7YLM - chains A and B of the 3 polymer chains in the assembly; structure by electron microscopy, 6.17 A resolution (low resolution: residue-level contacts below are approximate; hydrogen-bond / salt-bridge calls are withheld).

== Chain A ==
Molecule: Structural maintenance of chromosomes protein 5
From: Saccharomyces cerevisiae
UniProt: A0A6V8S000 (A0A6V8S000_YEASX); residue numbers follow UniProt; this construct covers 1-1093
Chain sequence (1093 residues; numbered 1 to 1093; the number before each row is that of its first residue):
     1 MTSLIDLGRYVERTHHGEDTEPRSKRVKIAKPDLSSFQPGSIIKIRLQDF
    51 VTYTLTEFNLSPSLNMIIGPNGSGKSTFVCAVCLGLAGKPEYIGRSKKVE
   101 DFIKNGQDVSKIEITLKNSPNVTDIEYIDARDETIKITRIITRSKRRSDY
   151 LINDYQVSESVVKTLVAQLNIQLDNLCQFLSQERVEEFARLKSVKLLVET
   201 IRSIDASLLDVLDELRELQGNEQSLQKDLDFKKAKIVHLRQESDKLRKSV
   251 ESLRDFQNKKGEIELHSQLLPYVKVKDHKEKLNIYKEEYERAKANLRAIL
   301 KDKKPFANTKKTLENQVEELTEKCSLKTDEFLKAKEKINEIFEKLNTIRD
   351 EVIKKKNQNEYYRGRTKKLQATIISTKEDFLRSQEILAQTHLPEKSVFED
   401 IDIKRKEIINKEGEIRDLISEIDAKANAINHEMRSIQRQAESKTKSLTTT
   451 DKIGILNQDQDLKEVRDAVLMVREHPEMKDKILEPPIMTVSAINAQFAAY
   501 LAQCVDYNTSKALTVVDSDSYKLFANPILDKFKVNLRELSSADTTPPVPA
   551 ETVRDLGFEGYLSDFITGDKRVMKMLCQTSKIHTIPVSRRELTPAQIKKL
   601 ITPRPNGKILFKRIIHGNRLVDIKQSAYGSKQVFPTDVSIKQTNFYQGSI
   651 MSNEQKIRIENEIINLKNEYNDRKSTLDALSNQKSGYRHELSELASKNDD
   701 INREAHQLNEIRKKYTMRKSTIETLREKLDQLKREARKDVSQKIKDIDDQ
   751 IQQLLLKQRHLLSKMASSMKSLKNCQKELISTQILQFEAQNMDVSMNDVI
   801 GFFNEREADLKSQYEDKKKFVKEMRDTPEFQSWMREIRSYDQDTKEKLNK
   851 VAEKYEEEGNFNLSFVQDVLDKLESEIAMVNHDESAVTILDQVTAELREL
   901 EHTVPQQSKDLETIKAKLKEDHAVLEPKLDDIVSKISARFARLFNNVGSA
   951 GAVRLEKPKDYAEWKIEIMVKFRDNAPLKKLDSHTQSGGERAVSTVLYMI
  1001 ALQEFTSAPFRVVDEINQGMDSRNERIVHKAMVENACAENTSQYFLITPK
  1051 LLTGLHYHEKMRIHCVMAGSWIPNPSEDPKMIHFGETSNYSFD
Disordered / not traced: 1-339, 768-1093

== Chain B ==
Molecule: SMC6 isoform 1
From: Saccharomyces cerevisiae
UniProt: A0A8H4BXH7 (A0A8H4BXH7_YEASX); numbering as in UniProt (aligned over 1-1114)
Chain sequence (1114 residues; row label = number of the first residue in the row):
     1 MISTTISGKRPIEQVDDELLSLTAQQENEEQQQQRKRRRHQFAPMTQFNS
    51 NTLDEDSGFRSSSDVATADQDNFLEESPSGYIKKVILRNFMCHEHFELEL
   101 GSRLNFIVGNNGSGKSAILTAITIGLGAKASETNRGSSLKDLIREGCYSA
   151 KIILHLDNSKYGAYQQGIFGNEIIVERIIKRDGPASFSLRSENGKEISNK
   201 KKDIQTVVDYFSVPVSNPMCFLSQDAARSFLTASTSQDKYSHFMKGTLLQ
   251 EITENLLYASAIHDSAQENMALHLENLKSLKAEYEDAKKLLRELNQTSDL
   301 NERKMLLQAKSLWIDVAHNTDACKNLENEISGIQQKVDEVTEKIRNRQEK
   351 IERYTSDGTTIEAQIDAKVIYVNEKDSEHQNARELLRDVKSRFEKEKSNQ
   401 AEAQSNIDQGRKKVDALNKTIAHLEEELTKEMGGDKDQMRQELEQLEKAN
   451 EKLREVNNSLVVSLQDVKNEERDIQHERESELRTISRSIQNKKVELQNIA
   501 KGNDTFLMNFDRNMDRLLRTIEQRKNEFETPAIGPLGSLVTIRKGFEKWT
   551 RSIQRAISSSLNAFVVSNPKDNRLFRDIMRSCGIRSNIPIVTYCLSQFDY
   601 SKGRAHGNYPTIVDALEFSKPEIECLFVDLSRIERIVLIEDKNEARNFLQ
   651 RNPVNVNMALSLRDRRSGFQLSGGYRLDTVTYQDKIRLKVNSSSDNGTQY
   701 LKDLIEQETKELQNIRDRYEEKLSEVRSRLKEIDGRLKSTKNEMRKTNFR
   751 MTELKMNVGKVVDTGILNSKINERKNQEQAIASYEAAKEELGLKIEQIAQ
   801 EAQPIKEQYDSTKLALVEAQDELQQLKEDINSRQSKIQKYKDDTIYYEDK
   851 KKVYLENIKKIEVNVAALKEGIQRQIQNACAFCSKERIENVDLPDTQEEI
   901 KRELDKVSRMIQKAEKSLGLSQEEVIALFEKCRNKYKEGQKKYMEIDEAL
   951 NRLHNSLKARDQNYKNAEKGTCFDADMDFRASLKVRKFSGNLSFIKDTKS
  1001 LEIYILTTNDEKARNVDTLSGGEKSFSQMALLLATWKPMRSRIIALDEFD
  1051 VFMDQVNRKIGTTLIVKKLKDIARTQTIIITPQDIGKIADIDSSGVSIHR
  1101 MRDPERQNNSNFYN
Disordered / not traced: 1-377, 814-1114

== How chain A and chain B interact ==
Pairs across the interface (87; chain A residue first):
  Arg349(A) - Glu384(B)
  Ile353(A) - Arg387(B)
  Asn357(A) - Glu394(B)
  Asn357(A) - Lys395(B)
  Tyr361(A) - Ala401(B)
  Tyr362(A) - Ser405(B)
  Arg365(A) - Gln409(B)
  Lys404(A) - Met756(B)
  Arg405(A) - Met756(B)
  Ile408(A) - Thr752(B)
  Ile408(A) - Lys755(B)
  Ile408(A) - Met756(B)
  Lys411(A) - Lys755(B)
  Glu412(A) - Asn748(B)
  Glu412(A) - Met751(B)
  Glu412(A) - Thr752(B)
  Arg416(A) - Lys741(B)
  Ile419(A) - Arg454(B)
  Ala426(A) - Val461(B)
  Asn430(A) - Gln465(B)
  Arg434(A) - Asn469(B)
  Arg434(A) - Arg472(B)
  Gln460(A) - Arg487(B)
  Asn508(A) - Phe669(B)
  Asn508(A) - Asp678(B)
  Asn508(A) - Thr679(B)
  Tyr521(A) - Ser672(B)
  Tyr521(A) - Gly674(B)
  Tyr521(A) - Arg676(B)
  Asp530(A) - Arg663(B)
  Lys533(A) - Ser667(B)
  Asn535(A) - Phe669(B)
  Asn535(A) - Arg676(B)
  Asn535(A) - Leu677(B)
  Leu536(A) - Arg676(B)
  Glu538(A) - Tyr675(B)
  Glu591(A) - Arg573(B)
  Leu592(A) - Arg573(B)
  Thr593(A) - Lys570(B)
  Pro594(A) - Pro569(B)
  Pro594(A) - Asn572(B)
  Ala595(A) - Pro569(B)
  Ala595(A) - Lys570(B)
  His616(A) - Arg573(B)
  Arg619(A) - Arg573(B)
  Arg619(A) - Arg576(B)
  Arg619(A) - Asp577(B)
  Arg619(A) - Arg580(B)
  Ile623(A) - Tyr593(B)
  Lys624(A) - Tyr593(B)
  Lys624(A) - Leu626(B)
  Lys624(A) - Phe627(B)
  Lys624(A) - Asp629(B)
  Gln625(A) - Asp629(B)
  Tyr628(A) - Gln597(B)
  Tyr628(A) - Phe598(B)
  Phe634(A) - Thr592(B)
  Phe634(A) - Tyr593(B)
  Pro635(A) - Thr592(B)
  Thr636(A) - Ile590(B)
  Thr636(A) - Val591(B)
  Thr636(A) - Thr592(B)
  Thr636(A) - Tyr593(B)
  Asp637(A) - Asn572(B)
  Asp637(A) - Arg576(B)
  Asp637(A) - Pro589(B)
  Asp637(A) - Ile590(B)
  Val638(A) - Arg576(B)
  Val638(A) - Pro589(B)
  Ser639(A) - Ser586(B)
  Ser639(A) - Asn587(B)
  Ser639(A) - Ile588(B)
  Ile640(A) - Asn587(B)
  Lys641(A) - Ile584(B)
  Lys641(A) - Arg585(B)
  Lys641(A) - Asn587(B)
  Arg703(A) - Lys755(B)
  Glu710(A) - Gly759(B)
  Glu710(A) - Lys760(B)
  Glu710(A) - Val761(B)
  Lys713(A) - Val761(B)
  Lys714(A) - Val762(B)
  Lys714(A) - Thr764(B)
  Met717(A) - Asp763(B)
  Met717(A) - Ile766(B)
  Lys728(A) - Leu417(B)
  Glu735(A) - Lys413(B)
Other interface residues (no listed pair), chain A (60 interface residues in all): Asp350, Lys356, Ile415, Val534, Lys598, Asp622, Asp699, Thr721, Thr724, Leu732
Other interface residues (no listed pair), chain B (70 interface residues in all): Asn458, Asp473, Leu595, Ser596, Gly673, Val758, Gly765, Ser769, Lys770, Glu773

== In short ==
The interface between chain A and chain B involves 60 residues on one side and 70 on the other.
Chain A is Structural maintenance of chromosomes protein 5 and chain B is SMC6 isoform 1, both from
Saccharomyces cerevisiae; the structure, Cryo-EM structure of 8-subunit Smc5/6 hinge region, was determined by
electron microscopy together with 7YMD, 7YQH, 8HQS, 8I13, 8I21, 8I4U and 6 further entries from the same
study.
